PDB entry 3IY4 | electron microscopy, 11.70 A resolution (very low resolution: no residue pairs are listed; an interface is given only as per-side residue counts) | chains A and B

== Chain A ==
Protein: fragment of neutralizing antibody 15 (light chain)
Organism: Mus musculus
Notes: fragment: fragment of neutralizing antibody 15; antibody fragment or engineered binder
Amino-acid sequence (111 residues; each row starts with the number of its first residue):
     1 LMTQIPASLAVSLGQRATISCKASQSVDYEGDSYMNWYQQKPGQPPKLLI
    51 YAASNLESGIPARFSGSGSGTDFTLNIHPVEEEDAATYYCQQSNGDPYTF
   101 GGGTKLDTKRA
Disulfides: Cys21-Cys90

== Chain B ==
Protein: fragment of neutralizing antibody 15 (heavy chain)
Organism: Mus musculus
Notes: antibody fragment or engineered binder
Amino-acid sequence (111 residues; numbered 112 to 222; the number before each row is that of its first residue):
   112 SGPELKKPGETVKISCKASGYTFTNYGMNWVKQAPGEGLKWMGWINTSSG
   162 KATYADDFKGRFAFSLKPSASTAYLQINNLKNEDMATYFCARLGYRSYFD
   212 FWGQGTTLTVS
Disulfides: Cys127-Cys201

== Chain A / chain B interface ==
At this resolution (12 A) residue pairs are not listed: 19 residues of chain A and 15 of chain B lie at the interface.

== Overview ==
The interface between chain A and chain B involves 19 residues on one side and 15 on the other.
Chain A is fragment of neutralizing antibody 15 (light chain) and chain B is fragment of neutralizing antibody
15 (heavy chain), both from Mus musculus; the structure, Variable domains of the computer generated model
(WAM) of Fab 15 fitted into the cryoEM reconstruction ..., was determined by electron microscopy (same
publication as 3GK8, 3IY0, 3IY1, 3IY2, 3IY3 and 3IY7).
